Entry 7YP9 (electron microscopy, 3.58 A resolution); this record covers chains D and G of the 8 polymer chains in the assembly.

[Chain D]
Protein: DNA-directed RNA polymerase subunit beta'
Organism: Escherichia coli K-12
Notes: EC 2.7.7.6
UniProt: P0A8T7 (RPOC_ECOLI); numbering as in UniProt (aligned over 1-1407)
Chain sequence (1416 residues; numbered 1 to 1416; the number before each row is that of its first residue):
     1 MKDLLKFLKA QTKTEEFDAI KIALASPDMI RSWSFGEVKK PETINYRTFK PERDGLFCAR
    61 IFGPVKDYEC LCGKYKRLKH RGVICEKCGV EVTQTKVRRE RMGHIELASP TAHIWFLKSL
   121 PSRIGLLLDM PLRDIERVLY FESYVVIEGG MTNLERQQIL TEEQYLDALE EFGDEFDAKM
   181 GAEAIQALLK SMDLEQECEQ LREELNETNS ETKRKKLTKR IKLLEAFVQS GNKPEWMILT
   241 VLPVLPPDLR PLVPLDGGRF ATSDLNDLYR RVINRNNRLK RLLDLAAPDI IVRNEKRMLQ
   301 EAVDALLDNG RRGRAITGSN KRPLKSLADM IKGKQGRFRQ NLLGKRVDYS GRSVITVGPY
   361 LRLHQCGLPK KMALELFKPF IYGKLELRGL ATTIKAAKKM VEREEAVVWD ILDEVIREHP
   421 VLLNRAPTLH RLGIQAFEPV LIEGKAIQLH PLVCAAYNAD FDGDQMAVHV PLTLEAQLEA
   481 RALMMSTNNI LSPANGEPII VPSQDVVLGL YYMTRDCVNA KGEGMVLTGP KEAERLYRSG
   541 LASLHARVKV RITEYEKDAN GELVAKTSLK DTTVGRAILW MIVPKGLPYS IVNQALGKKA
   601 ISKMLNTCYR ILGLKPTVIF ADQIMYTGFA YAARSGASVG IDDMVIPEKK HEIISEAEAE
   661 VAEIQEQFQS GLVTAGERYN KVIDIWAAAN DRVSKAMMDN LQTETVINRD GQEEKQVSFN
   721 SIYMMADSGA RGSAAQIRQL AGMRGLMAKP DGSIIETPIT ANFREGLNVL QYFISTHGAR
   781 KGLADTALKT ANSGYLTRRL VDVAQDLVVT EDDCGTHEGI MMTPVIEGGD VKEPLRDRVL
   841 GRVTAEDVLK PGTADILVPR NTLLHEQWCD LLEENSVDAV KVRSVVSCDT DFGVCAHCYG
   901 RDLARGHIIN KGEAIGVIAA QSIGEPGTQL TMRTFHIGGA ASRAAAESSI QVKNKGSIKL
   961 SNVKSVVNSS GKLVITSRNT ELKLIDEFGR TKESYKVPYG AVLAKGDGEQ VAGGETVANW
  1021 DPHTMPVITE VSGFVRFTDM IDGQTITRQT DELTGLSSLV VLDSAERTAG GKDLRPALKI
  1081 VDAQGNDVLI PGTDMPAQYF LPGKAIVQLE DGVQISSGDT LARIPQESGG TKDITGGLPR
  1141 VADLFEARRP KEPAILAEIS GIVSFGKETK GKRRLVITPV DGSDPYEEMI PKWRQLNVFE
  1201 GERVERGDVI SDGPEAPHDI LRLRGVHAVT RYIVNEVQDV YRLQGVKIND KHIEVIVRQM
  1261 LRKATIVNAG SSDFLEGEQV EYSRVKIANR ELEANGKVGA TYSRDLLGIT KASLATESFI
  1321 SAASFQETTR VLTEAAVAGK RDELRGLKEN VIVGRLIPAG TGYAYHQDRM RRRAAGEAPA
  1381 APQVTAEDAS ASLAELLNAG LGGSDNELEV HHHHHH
Unresolved in the structure: 1-16, 148-156, 255-261, 557-563, 851-855, 933-947, 1051-1056, 1082-1095, 1127-1135, 1374-1416
Construct notes: expression tag (1408-1416)
Bound ions: Zn2+ site 1: Cys70, Cys88; Zn2+ site 2: Cys814, Cys888, Cys898
Residues lining bound ligands: Mg2+ (MG): Asp460, Asp462, Asp464
Swiss-Prot annotation at these positions:
  - binding site (Zn(2+)): Cys70, Cys72, Cys85, Cys88, Cys814, Cys888, Cys895, Cys898
  - binding site (Mg(2+)): Asp460, Asp462, Asp464
  - modified residue: Lys983 (N6-acetyllysine)
  - mutagenesis: Gln504 (Q504P: Resistant to antibiotics salinamide A and B), Asn690 (N690D: Resistant to antibiotics salinamide A and B), Met697 (M697V: Resistant to antibiotics salinamide A and B), Ala735 (A735T: Resistant to antibiotics salinamide A and B), Arg738 (R738C/H/P/S: Resistant to antibiotics salinamide A and B), Ala748 (A748E: Resistant to antibiotics salinamide A and B), Pro758 (P758S/T: Resistant to antibiotics salinamide A and B), Phe763 (F763C: Resistant to antibiotics salinamide A and B), Ser775 (S775A: Resistant to antibiotics salinamide A and B), Ala779 (A779T/V: Resistant to antibiotics salinamide A and B), Arg780 (R780C: Resistant to antibiotics salinamide A and B), Gly782 (G782A/C: Resistant to antibiotics salinamide A and B), 1 further mutagenesis entry in UniProt
From the paper describing this entry:
  - binding site for the 31-nt DNA strand: Arg271

[Chain G]
Molecule: 31-nt DNA strand
Sequence (31 nucleotides; numbered -14 to 16; the number before each row is that of its first residue; numbers below 1 keep their minus sign (DG-14 is residue -14)):
   -14 GGGTATTCGC CGTGAATAAA AAGGGTACGC C
Unresolved in the structure: -14 to -13, 13-16

[Chain D / chain G interface]
Residue-residue contacts (39; chain D residue first):
  Lys118(D) with DC-5(G), phosphate contact; DC-4(G), salt bridge to the phosphate
  Arg133(D) with DG-6(G), sugar contact
  Asn209(D) with DG-12(G), phosphate contact; DT-11(G), phosphate contact
  Ser210(D) with DT-11(G), phosphate contact
  Glu211(D) with DT-11(G), hydrogen bond to the phosphate
  Thr212(D) with DT-11(G), base contact
  Val253(D) with DG9(G), base contact
  Thr262(D) with DG9(G), base contact
  Asp267(D) with DG10(G), phosphate contact
  Arg270(D) with DG10(G), hydrogen bond to the base
  Gly310(D) with DC-4(G), phosphate contact
  Arg311(D) with DC-4(G), phosphate contact; DG-3(G), salt bridge to the phosphate
  Ser319(D) with DT11(G), hydrogen bond to the phosphate
  Lys332(D) with DG-3(G), phosphate contact; DT-2(G), salt bridge to the phosphate
  Lys334(D) with DG-1(G), sugar contact; DA0(G), salt bridge to the phosphate; DA1(G), salt bridge to the phosphate
  Arg339(D) with DG-1(G), salt bridge to the phosphate; DA0(G), phosphate contact; DA1(G), salt bridge to the phosphate
  Arg346(D) with DA3(G), salt bridge to the phosphate
  Arg352(D) with DT2(G), hydrogen bond to the phosphate; DA3(G), sugar contact
  Ala426(D) with DT2(G), sugar contact
  Thr790(D) with DA0(G), hydrogen bond to the base
  Ala791(D) with DG-1(G), phosphate contact; DA0(G), sugar contact
  Tyr795(D) with DT-2(G), phosphate contact
  Met1189(D) with DT-11(G), phosphate contact; DA-10(G), phosphate contact; DT-9(G), phosphate contact
  Gln1326(D) with DG-3(G), sugar contact; DT-2(G), sugar contact
  Glu1327(D) with DG-3(G), sugar contact
  Thr1329(D) with DG-3(G), phosphate contact
Other interface residues (no listed pair), chain D (34 interface residues in all): Leu120, Pro254, Asp264, Asn320, Gly333, Gln465, Gly794, Glu1187
Other interface residues (no listed pair), chain G (18 interface residues in all): DG8

[In short]
34 residues of chain D face 18 of chain G across their interface; the contacts include 5 hydrogen bonds and 8
salt bridges. Polar pairs include Arg270(D)-DG10(G), Thr790(D)-DA0(G) and Glu211(D)-DT-11(G). Bound to chain
D: Mg2+. From the paper: a binding site for the 31-nt DNA strand at Arg271(D).
Chain D is DNA-directed RNA polymerase subunit beta' (Escherichia coli K-12) and chain G is a 31-nt DNA
strand; the structure, Cryo-EM structure of Escherichia coli paused complex of transcription termination
(TTC-pause), was determined by electron microscopy together with 7YPA and 7YPB from the same study.
